Entry 5GAN (electron microscopy, 3.70 A resolution); this record covers chains W and 2 of the 35 polymer chains in the assembly.

[Chain W]
Molecule: U6 snRNA
Source organism: Saccharomyces cerevisiae
Sequence (112 nucleotides; numbered 1 to 112; the number before each row is that of its first residue):
     1 GUUCGCGAAG UAACCCUUCG UGGACAUUUG GUCAAUUUGA AACAAUACAG AGAUGAUCAG
    61 CAGUUCCCCU GCAUAAGGAU GAACCGUUUU ACAAAGAGAU UUAUUUCGUU UU
Not modelled in the structure: 10-15, 40-43, 52-54, 89-107

[Chain 2]
Molecule: U6 snRNA-associated Sm-like protein LSm2
Source organism: Saccharomyces cerevisiae
Reference sequence: P38203 (LSM2_YEAST); residues 1-95 here = UniProt positions 1-95
Sequence (95 residues; numbered 1 to 95; the number before each row is that of its first residue):
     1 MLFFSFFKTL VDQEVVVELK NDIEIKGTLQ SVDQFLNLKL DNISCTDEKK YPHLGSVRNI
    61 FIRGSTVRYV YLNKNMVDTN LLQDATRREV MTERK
Not modelled in the structure: 91-95

[Interface between chain W and chain 2]
Residue-residue contacts (30; chain W residue first):
  A83(W) - Glu14(2)  base contact
  C84(W) - Asp12(2)  base contact
  C84(W) - Gln13(2)  base contact
  C84(W) - Met76(2)  base contact
  C85(W) - Thr9(2)  hydrogen bond to the sugar
  C85(W) - Val11(2)  sugar contact
  C85(W) - Asp12(2)  phosphate contact
  C85(W) - Gln13(2)  hydrogen bond to the base
  C85(W) - Asn75(2)  hydrogen bond to the base
  C85(W) - Met76(2)  base contact
  G86(W) - Leu10(2)  sugar contact
  G86(W) - Lys74(2)  hydrogen bond to the base
  G86(W) - Asn75(2)  hydrogen bond to the base
  G86(W) - Met76(2)  hydrogen bond to the base
  G86(W) - Val77(2)  hydrogen bond to the base
  U87(W) - Val77(2)  sugar contact
  U87(W) - Asp78(2)  hydrogen bond to the sugar
  U87(W) - Thr79(2)  hydrogen bond to the base
  U87(W) - Asn80(2)  sugar contact
  U88(W) - Thr79(2)  hydrogen bond to the base
  U88(W) - Asn80(2)  hydrogen bond to the base
  U88(W) - Leu81(2)  sugar contact
  U88(W) - Asp84(2)  hydrogen bond to the sugar
  U110(W) - Arg63(2)  hydrogen bond to the sugar
  U111(W) - Phe35(2)  base contact
  U111(W) - Asn37(2)  hydrogen bond to the base
  U111(W) - Arg63(2)  base contact
  U111(W) - Gly64(2)  hydrogen bond to the base
  U111(W) - Ser65(2)  sugar contact
  U112(W) - Leu36(2)  base contact

[Overview]
Chain W and chain 2 form an interface of 9 and 21 residues respectively, with 15 hydrogen bonds. Among the
polar pairs are C85(W)-Gln13(2), C85(W)-Asn75(2) and G86(W)-Lys74(2).
Here chain W is U6 snRNA and chain 2 is U6 snRNA-associated Sm-like protein LSm2, both from Saccharomyces
cerevisiae. Entry 5GAN (The overall structure of the yeast spliceosomal U4/U6.U5 tri-snRNP at 3.7 Angstrom)
was determined by electron microscopy (same publication as 5GAM, 5GAO and 5GAP).
